PDB entry 4HID | X-ray diffraction, 1.82 A resolution | chains A and B

# Chain A
Molecule: Protection of telomeres protein 1
Source organism: Schizosaccharomyces pombe
Notes: fragment: Pot1pC, partial DNA binding domain, residues 198-339
Reference sequence: O13988 (POT1_SCHPO); residues 2-143 here correspond to UniProt positions 198-339 (UniProt number = residue number + 196)
Chain sequence (143 residues; each row starts with the number of its first residue):
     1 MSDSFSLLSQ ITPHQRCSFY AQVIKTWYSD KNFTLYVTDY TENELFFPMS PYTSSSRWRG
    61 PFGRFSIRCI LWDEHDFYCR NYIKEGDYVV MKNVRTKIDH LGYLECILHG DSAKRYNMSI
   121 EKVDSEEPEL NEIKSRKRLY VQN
Unresolved in the structure: 1-3, 142-143
Sequence notes: expression tag (1); engineered mutation Asp3 (Val199 in O13988)

# Chain B
Molecule: 9-nt DNA strand
Sequence (9 nucleotides; each row starts with the number of its first residue):
     1 GCTTACGGT

# Chain A / chain B interface
Pairs across the interface - 31 pairs, chain A then chain B:
  Lys25(A) - DC6(B)  sugar contact
  Lys25(A) - DG7(B)  hydrogen bond to the base
  Lys25(A) - DG8(B)  base contact
  Thr26(A) - DG8(B)  hydrogen bond to the base
  Trp27(A) - DG7(B)  stacking on the base
  Trp27(A) - DG8(B)  sugar contact
  Trp27(A) - DT9(B)  stacking on the base
  Tyr28(A) - DT9(B)  stacking on the base
  Tyr36(A) - DT4(B)  base contact
  Tyr36(A) - DA5(B)  base contact
  Phe47(A) - DA5(B)  stacking on the base
  Met49(A) - DA5(B)  phosphate contact
  Met49(A) - DC6(B)  phosphate contact
  Thr53(A) - DC6(B)  phosphate contact
  Ser54(A) - DC6(B)  phosphate contact
  Ser55(A) - DC6(B)  hydrogen bond to the phosphate
  Ser55(A) - DG7(B)  hydrogen bond to the phosphate
  Arg57(A) - DG8(B)  hydrogen bond to the base
  Arg68(A) - DT4(B)  base contact
  Arg68(A) - DA5(B)  base contact
  Trp72(A) - DG1(B)  stacking on the base
  Trp72(A) - DC2(B)  sugar contact
  Asp73(A) - DG1(B)  hydrogen bond to the base
  Glu85(A) - DG8(B)  hydrogen bond to the base
  Lys97(A) - DC2(B)  hydrogen bond to the base
  Asp99(A) - DA5(B)  hydrogen bond to the base
  His100(A) - DT3(B)  hydrogen bond to the base
  Tyr103(A) - DA5(B)  base contact
  Glu105(A) - DC2(B)  base contact
  His109(A) - DG1(B)  base contact
  Gly110(A) - DG1(B)  hydrogen bond to the base
Interface residues without a listed pair, chain A (24 interface residues in all): Lys31, Ile70

# In short
24 residues of chain A face 9 of chain B across their interface; the contacts include 11 hydrogen bonds and 5
aromatic stacking contacts. Among the polar pairs are Lys25(A)-DG7(B), Thr26(A)-DG8(B) and Arg57(A)-DG8(B).
Here chain A is Protection of telomeres protein 1 (Schizosaccharomyces pombe) and chain B is a 9-nt DNA
strand. Entry 4HID (Crystal Structure of Schizosaccharomyces pombe Pot1pC bound to ssDNA (GCTTACGGT)) was
determined by X-ray diffraction, deposited together with 4HIK, 4HIM, 4HIO, 4HJ5, 4HJ7, 4HJ8, 4HJ9 and 4HJA.
